5V8F - chains E and D of the 16 polymer chains in the assembly; structure by electron microscopy, 3.90 A resolution.

# Chain E
Name: Origin recognition complex subunit 5
Source organism: Saccharomyces cerevisiae (strain ATCC 204508 / S288c)
Reference sequence: P50874 (ORC5_YEAST); residues 1-479 here = UniProt positions 1-479
Sequence (479 residues; row label = number of the first residue in the row):
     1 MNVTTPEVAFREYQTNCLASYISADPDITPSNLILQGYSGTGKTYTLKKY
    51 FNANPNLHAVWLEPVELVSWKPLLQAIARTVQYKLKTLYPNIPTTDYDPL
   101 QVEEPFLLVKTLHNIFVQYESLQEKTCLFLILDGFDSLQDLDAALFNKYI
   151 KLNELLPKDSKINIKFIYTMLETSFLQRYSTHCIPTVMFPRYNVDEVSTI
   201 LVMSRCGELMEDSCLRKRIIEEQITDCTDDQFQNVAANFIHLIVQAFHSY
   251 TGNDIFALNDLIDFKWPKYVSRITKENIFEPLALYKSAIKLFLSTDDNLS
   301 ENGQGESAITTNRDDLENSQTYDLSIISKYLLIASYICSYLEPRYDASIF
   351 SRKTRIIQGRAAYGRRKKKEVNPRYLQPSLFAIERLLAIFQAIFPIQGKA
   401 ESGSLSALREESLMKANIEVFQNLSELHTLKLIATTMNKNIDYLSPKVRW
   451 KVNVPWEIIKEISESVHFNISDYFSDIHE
Not modelled in the structure: 1, 300-318, 354-371, 396-411, 477-479
Ligand contacts:
  - ATP-gamma-S (AGS; phosphothiophosphoric acid-adenylate ester), molecule 1: Val8, Ala9, Phe10, Tyr38, Ser39, Gly40, Thr41, Gly42, Lys43, Thr44, Tyr45, Asp133, Tyr192, Ile200, Ile255, Phe256
  - ATP-gamma-S (AGS), molecule 2: Lys151, Glu154, Lys158
UniProt features mapped onto this chain:
  - binding site (ATP): Gly37 to Thr44

# Chain D
Name: Origin recognition complex subunit 4
Source organism: Saccharomyces cerevisiae (strain ATCC 204508 / S288c)
Reference sequence: P54791 (ORC4_YEAST); numbering as in UniProt (aligned over 1-529)
Sequence (529 residues; numbered 1 to 529; the number before each row is that of its first residue):
     1 MTISEARLSPQVNLLPIKRHSNEEVEETAAILKKRTIDNEKCKDSDPGFG
    51 SLQRRLLQQLYGTLPTDEKIIFTYLQDCQQEIDRIIKQSIIQKESHSVIL
   101 VGPRQSYKTYLLDYELSLLQQSYKEQFITIRLNGFIHSEQTAINGIATQL
   151 EQQLQKIHGSEEKIDDTSLETISSGSLTEVFEKILLLLDSTTKTRNEDSG
   201 EVDRESITKITVVFIFDEIDTFAGPVRQTLLYNLFDMVEHSRVPVCIFGC
   251 TTKLNILEYLEKRVKSRFSQRVIYMPQIQNLDDMVDAVRNLLTVRSEISP
   301 WVSQWNETLEKELSDPRSNLNRHIRMNFETFRSLPTLKNSIIPLVATSKN
   351 FGSLCTAIKSCSFLDIYNKNQLSNNLTGRLQSLSDLELAILISAARVALR
   401 AKDGSFNFNLAYAEYEKMIKAINSRIPTVAPTTNVGTGQSTFSIDNTIKL
   451 WLKKDVKNVWENLVQLDFFTEKSAVGLRDNATAAFYASNYQFQGTMIPFD
   501 LRSYQMQIILQELRRIIPKSNMYYSWTQL
Not modelled in the structure: 1-45, 159-170, 191-206
Ligand contacts:
  - ATP-gamma-S (AGS; phosphothiophosphoric acid-adenylate ester), molecule 1: Tyr61, Lys69, Pro103, Arg104, Gln105, Ser106, Tyr107, Lys108, Thr109, Tyr110, Asp113, Asp217, Glu218, Cys250, Pro335, Lys338
  - ATP-gamma-S (AGS), molecule 2: Tyr232, Arg263, Arg267
UniProt features mapped onto this chain:
  - modified residue: Ser9 (Phosphoserine)

# Chain E / chain D interface
Pairs across the interface (97; chain E residue first):
  Asn2(E) - Arg54(D)
  Tyr13(E) - Phe363(D)  hydrophobic
  Tyr13(E) - Ile366(D)  hydrophobic
  Tyr13(E) - Tyr367(D)
  Tyr13(E) - Asn370(D)  hydrogen bond
  Cys17(E) - Phe363(D)  hydrophobic
  Ser20(E) - Pro343(D)  hydrogen bond (side chain-backbone)
  Ser20(E) - Ala346(D)
  Ser20(E) - Thr347(D)
  Tyr21(E) - Asn339(D)  hydrogen bond (side chain-backbone)
  Tyr21(E) - Ile342(D)  hydrophobic
  Tyr21(E) - Pro343(D)
  Tyr21(E) - Tyr367(D)
  Asp27(E) - Tyr61(D)
  Asp27(E) - Thr63(D)
  Ile28(E) - Arg54(D)
  Ile28(E) - Leu57(D)  hydrophobic
  Ile28(E) - Gln58(D)
  Ile28(E) - Tyr61(D)  hydrogen bond (backbone-side chain)
  Pro30(E) - Tyr61(D)
  Gln36(E) - Asn374(D)
  Tyr38(E) - Asn374(D)
  Tyr38(E) - Arg379(D)  hydrogen bond
  Phe106(E) - His137(D)
  Phe106(E) - Asn144(D)
  Phe106(E) - Gly145(D)
  Phe106(E) - Thr148(D)
  Val109(E) - Ile136(D)  hydrophobic
  Lys110(E) - Thr148(D)
  His113(E) - Gln152(D)
  Leu141(E) - Leu477(D)  hydrophobic
  Asp142(E) - Asn480(D)
  Asp142(E) - Ala481(D)  hydrogen bond (side chain-backbone)
  Ala143(E) - Arg478(D)  hydrogen bond (backbone-backbone)
  Ala143(E) - Asp479(D)
  Ala144(E) - Asp479(D)
  Asn147(E) - Phe135(D)
  Lys148(E) - Phe135(D)  hydrogen bond (side chain-backbone)
  Lys148(E) - Ile136(D)
  Lys151(E) - Asn133(D)
  Lys151(E) - Phe135(D)
  Glu154(E) - Thr109(D)
  Glu154(E) - Arg131(D)
  Glu154(E) - Asp217(D)
  Leu155(E) - Arg131(D)
  Leu155(E) - Asn133(D)
  Leu155(E) - Ile136(D)  hydrophobic
  Leu155(E) - His137(D)
  Leu155(E) - Gln149(D)
  Lys158(E) - Asp113(D)
  Thr173(E) - Asn374(D)
  Thr173(E) - Asn375(D)
  Thr173(E) - Arg379(D)
  Ser174(E) - Asp467(D)
  Phe175(E) - Leu477(D)  hydrophobic
  Arg178(E) - Leu477(D)
  Thr181(E) - Arg104(D)
  Thr181(E) - Gln105(D)
  His182(E) - Arg104(D)  hydrogen bond
  His182(E) - Gln105(D)
  Cys183(E) - Gln105(D)
  Cys183(E) - Thr336(D)
  Cys183(E) - Asn339(D)  hydrogen bond (backbone-side chain)
  Ile184(E) - Asn339(D)
  Pro185(E) - Asn339(D)
  Thr186(E) - Gln371(D)
  Val187(E) - Asn370(D)
  Met188(E) - Asn370(D)  hydrogen bond (backbone-side chain)
  Met188(E) - Gln371(D)
  Met188(E) - Asn374(D)
  Pro190(E) - Ser373(D)
  Arg191(E) - Ser382(D)
  Arg191(E) - Leu466(D)
  His248(E) - Ser384(D)
  Ser249(E) - Ser384(D)
  Ser249(E) - Leu386(D)
  Ser249(E) - Trp451(D)
  Tyr250(E) - Asp455(D)
  Tyr250(E) - Asn458(D)  hydrogen bond
  Tyr250(E) - Val459(D)
  Gly252(E) - Glu387(D)
  Asn253(E) - Ser382(D)  hydrogen bond (side chain-backbone)
  Asp254(E) - Asn462(D)
  Asn298(E) - Lys454(D)
  Tyr375(E) - Asn407(D)
  Tyr375(E) - Leu410(D)  hydrophobic
  Tyr375(E) - Ala413(D)
  Tyr375(E) - Leu501(D)
  Leu376(E) - Asn407(D)
  Leu376(E) - Leu410(D)  hydrophobic
  Leu376(E) - Leu501(D)
  Gln377(E) - Leu501(D)
  Thr435(E) - Met496(D)
  Thr436(E) - Gln493(D)  hydrogen bond (backbone-side chain)
  Lys439(E) - Gln491(D)  hydrogen bond
  Asn453(E) - Met496(D)  hydrogen bond (side chain-backbone)
  Asn453(E) - Pro498(D)
Other interface residues (no listed pair), chain E (67 interface residues in all): Thr29, Gly37, Trp70, Glu104, Pro105, Asp140, Leu152, Glu172, Phe189, Thr251, Ser294, Thr295, Met437, Asn438, Lys451
Other interface residues (no listed pair), chain D (67 interface residues in all): Thr141, Glu218, Leu383, Asn409, Ala484, Ile497, Ser503

# Overview
Chain E and chain D each contribute 67 residues to their interface, with 16 hydrogen bonds. Polar contacts
include Tyr13(E)-Asn370(D), Ser20(E)-Pro343(D) and Tyr21(E)-Asn339(D). One ATP-gamma-S molecule is bound
between chain E and chain D. Ligands of chain E: ATP-gamma-S. Bound to chain D: ATP-gamma-S.
Here chain E is Origin recognition complex subunit 5 and chain D is Origin recognition complex subunit 4, both
from Saccharomyces cerevisiae (strain ATCC 204508 / S288c). Entry 5V8F (Structural basis of MCM2-7 replicative
helicase loading by ORC-Cdc6 and Cdt1) was determined by electron microscopy.
